1ECS - chains A and B; structure by X-ray diffraction, 1.70 A resolution.

== Chain A ==
Name: Bleomycin resistance protein
From: Klebsiella pneumoniae
UniProtKB: P13081 (BLE_KLEPN); residue numbers follow UniProt; this construct covers 1-126
Amino-acid sequence (126 residues; row label = number of the first residue in the row):
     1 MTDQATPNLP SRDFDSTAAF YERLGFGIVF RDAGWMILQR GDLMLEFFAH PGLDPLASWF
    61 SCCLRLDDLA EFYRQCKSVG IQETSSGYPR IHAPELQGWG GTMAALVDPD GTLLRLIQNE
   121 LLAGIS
Disordered / not traced: 1, 122-126
Construct notes: conflict Gly98 (Glu in P13081)
Bound ions: Ca2+: Glu22 (shared with Glu222(B) of chain B)

== Chain B ==
Name: Bleomycin resistance protein
From: Klebsiella pneumoniae
UniProtKB: P13081 (BLE_KLEPN); residues 201-326 here correspond to UniProt positions 1-126 (UniProt number = residue number - 200)
Amino-acid sequence (126 residues; numbered 201 to 326; the number before each row is that of its first residue):
   201 MTDQATPNLP SRDFDSTAAF YERLGFGIVF RDAGWMILQR GDLMLEFFAH PGLDPLASWF
   261 SCCLRLDDLA EFYRQCKSVG IQETSSGYPR IHAPELQGWG GTMAALVDPD GTLLRLIQNE
   321 LLAGIS
Disordered / not traced: 201, 322-326
Construct notes: conflict Gly298 (Glu98 in P13081)
Bound ions: Ca2+: Glu222 (shared with Glu22(A) of chain A)

== Interface between chain A and chain B ==
Residue-residue contacts (66):
  Thr2(A) with Asp242(B); Arg265(B); Asp267(B), hydrogen bond (backbone-side chain); Asn319(B), hydrogen bond (backbone-side chain)
  Asp3(A) with Asp242(B); Leu243(B); Arg265(B); Leu266(B); Asp267(B), hydrogen bond (side chain-backbone)
  Gln4(A) with Leu243(B); Cys263(B); Leu264(B); Arg265(B), hydrogen bond (backbone-backbone)
  Ala5(A) with Ala205(B); Pro207(B), hydrophobic; Leu243(B); Met244(B); Leu245(B), hydrophobic; Cys263(B); Leu264(B), hydrophobic
  Thr6(A) with Pro207(B); Cys262(B); Cys263(B), hydrogen bond (backbone-backbone)
  Pro7(A) with Ala205(B); Thr206(B)
  Asn8(A) with Ser261(B), hydrogen bond; Cys262(B), hydrogen bond (side chain-backbone); Cys263(B), hydrogen bond; Arg315(B), hydrogen bond
  Trp35(A) with Arg315(B)
  Ile37(A) with Arg265(B)
  Asp42(A) with Thr202(B); Asp203(B)
  Leu43(A) with Asp203(B); Gln204(B); Ala205(B)
  Met44(A) with Ala205(B)
  Leu45(A) with Ala205(B), hydrophobic
  Glu46(A) with Cys263(B); Arg265(B), salt bridge
  Phe48(A) with Trp259(B), hydrophobic
  His50(A) with Trp259(B)
  Trp59(A) with His250(B); Phe260(B)
  Phe60(A) with Trp259(B)
  Ser61(A) with Asn208(B), hydrogen bond
  Cys62(A) with Thr206(B); Asn208(B), hydrogen bond (backbone-side chain)
  Cys63(A) with Gln204(B); Ala205(B); Thr206(B), hydrogen bond (backbone-backbone); Asn208(B), hydrogen bond; Glu246(B)
  Leu64(A) with Gln204(B); Ala205(B), hydrophobic
  Arg65(A) with Thr202(B); Asp203(B); Gln204(B), hydrogen bond (backbone-backbone); Ile237(B); Glu246(B), salt bridge
  Leu66(A) with Asp203(B)
  Asp67(A) with Thr202(B), hydrogen bond (side chain-backbone); Asp203(B), hydrogen bond (backbone-side chain)
  Arg115(A) with Asn208(B), hydrogen bond; Trp235(B)
  Asn119(A) with Thr202(B), hydrogen bond (side chain-backbone)
Also at the interface, not in a pair above, chain B (27 interface residues in all): Phe248

== Summary ==
The chain A/chain B interface involves 27 residues from each chain; the contacts include 18 hydrogen bonds and
2 salt bridges. Polar contacts include Glu46(A)-Arg265(B), Arg65(A)-Glu246(B) and Thr2(A)-Asp267(B). Glu22(A)
and Glu222(B) form the Ca2+ site.
Chain A and chain B are both Bleomycin resistance protein (Klebsiella pneumoniae); the structure, The 1.7 A
crystal structure of a bleomycin resistance determinant encoded on the transposon TN5, was determined by X-ray
diffraction (same publication as 1EWJ).
